PDB entry 3IBC | X-ray diffraction, 2.75 A resolution | chains A and D of the 6 polymer chains in the assembly

Chain A:
Name: Caspase-7
Source organism: Homo sapiens
Notes: EC 3.4.22.60; fragment: P20 subunit
UniProtKB: P55210 (CASP7_HUMAN); numbering as in UniProt (aligned over 24-196)
Sequence (173 residues; numbered 24 to 196; the number before each row is that of its first residue):
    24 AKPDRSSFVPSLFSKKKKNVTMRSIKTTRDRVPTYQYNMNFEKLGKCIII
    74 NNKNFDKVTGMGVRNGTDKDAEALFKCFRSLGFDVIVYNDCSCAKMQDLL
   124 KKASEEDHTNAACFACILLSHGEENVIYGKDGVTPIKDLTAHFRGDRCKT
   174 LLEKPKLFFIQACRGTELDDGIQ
Disordered / not traced: 24-56
UniProt features mapped onto this chain:
  - region: K38 to K41 (Exosite), K76 to R87 (Loop L1), R187 to Q196 (Loop L2)
  - active site: H144, C186
  - site: F36, S37 (Cleavage), M45, R46 (Cleavage), S47, I48 (Cleavage), R187 (Involved in allosteric regulation)
  - modified residue: S30 (Phosphoserine), S37 (Phosphoserine), T173 (Phosphothreonine)
  - mutagenesis: S30 (S30A: Abolished phosphorylation by PAK2; when associated with A-173 and A-239; S30E: Mimics phosphorylation; does not affect thiol protease activity), K38 to K41 (Decreased ability to cleave PARP1 and PTGES3; Decreased ability to cleave PARP1), K39 to K40 (Does not affect ability to cleave PARP1; Decreased ability to cleave PARP1. Decreased RNA-binding), K39 (K39E: Decreased ability to cleave PARP1), T173 (T173A: Abolished phosphorylation by PAK2; when associated with A-30 and A-239), C186 (C186A: Abolished thiol protease activity), R187 (R187K: Does not significantly affect thiol protease catalytic efficiency; R187M/A/G: Reduced thiol protease catalytic efficiency; R187W/N: Strongly reduced thiol protease catalytic efficiency), D192 (D192A: Strongly reduced thiol protease activity)

Chain D:
Name: Caspase-7
Source organism: Homo sapiens
Notes: EC 3.4.22.60; fragment: P10 subunit
UniProtKB: P55210 (CASP7_HUMAN); residues 507-603 here correspond to UniProt positions 207-303 (UniProt number = residue number - 300)
Sequence (97 residues; each row starts with the number of its first residue):
   507 ANPRYKIPVEADFLFAYSTVPGYYSWRSPGRGSWFVQALCSILEEHGKDL
   557 EIMQILTRVNDRVARHFESQSDDPHFHEKKQIPCVVSMLTKELYFSQ
Disordered / not traced: 507-510
UniProt features mapped onto this chain:
  - region: V526 to G538 (Loop L3), E574 to I588 (Loop L4)
  - site: Y523 (Involved in allosteric regulation)
  - modified residue: R533 (Microbial infection: ADP-riboxanated arginine), S539 (Phosphoserine)

Chain A / chain D interface:
Contacting residue pairs (13):
  Y58(A) with R564(D), hydrogen bond
  E176(A) with R571(D), salt bridge
  D192(A) with P514(D); V515(D), hydrogen bond (side chain-backbone); E516(D)
  D193(A) with K512(D), hydrogen bond (backbone-side chain)
  G194(A) with K512(D); I513(D); V515(D)
  I195(A) with K512(D); I513(D), hydrogen bond (backbone-backbone)
  Q196(A) with Y511(D); K512(D)
Also at the interface, not in a pair above, chain A (9 interface residues in all): K160, R167
Also at the interface, not in a pair above, chain D (10 interface residues in all): P527, Y529

In short:
The interface between chain A and chain D involves 9 residues on one side and 10 on the other; the contacts
include 4 hydrogen bonds and 1 salt bridge. Polar pairs include E176(A)-R571(D), Y58(A)-R564(D) and
D192(A)-V515(D).
Here chain A is Caspase-7 and chain D is Caspase-7, both from Homo sapiens. Entry 3IBC (Crystal Structure of
Caspase-7 incomplex with Acetyl-YVAD-CHO) was determined by X-ray diffraction, deposited together with 3IBF.
